5GLI - chain A; structure by X-ray diffraction, 2.50 A resolution.

# Chain A
Protein: Endothelin Receptor Subtype-B
From: Homo sapiens
Amino-acid sequence (464 residues; each row starts with the number of its first residue):
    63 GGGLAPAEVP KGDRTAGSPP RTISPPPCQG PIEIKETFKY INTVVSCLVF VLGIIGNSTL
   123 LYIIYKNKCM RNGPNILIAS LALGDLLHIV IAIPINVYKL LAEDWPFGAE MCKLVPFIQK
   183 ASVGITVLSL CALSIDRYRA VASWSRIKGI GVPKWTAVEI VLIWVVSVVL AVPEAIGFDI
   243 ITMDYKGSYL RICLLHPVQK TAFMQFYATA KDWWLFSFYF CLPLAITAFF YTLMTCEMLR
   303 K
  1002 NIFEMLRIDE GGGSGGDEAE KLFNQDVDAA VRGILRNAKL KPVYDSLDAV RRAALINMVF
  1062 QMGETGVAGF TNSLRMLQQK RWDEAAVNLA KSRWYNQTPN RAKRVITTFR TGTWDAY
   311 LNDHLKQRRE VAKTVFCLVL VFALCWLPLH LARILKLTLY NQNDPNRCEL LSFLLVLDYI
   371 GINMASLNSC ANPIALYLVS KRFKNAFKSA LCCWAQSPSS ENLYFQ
Unresolved in the structure: 63-84, 404-416
Disulfide bonds: Cys-90/Cys-358, Cys-174/Cys-255

# Summary
Chain A is Endothelin Receptor Subtype-B (Homo sapiens); the structure, Human endothelin receptor type-B in
the ligand-free form, was determined by X-ray diffraction, deposited together with 5GLH.
